PDB entry 8G0K | X-ray diffraction, 2.20 A resolution | chains A and B

Chain A:
Molecule: Ntox15 domain-containing protein
Notes: engineered mutation(s): H279A, D282A
Sequence (195 residues; numbered 150 to 344; the number before each row is that of its first residue):
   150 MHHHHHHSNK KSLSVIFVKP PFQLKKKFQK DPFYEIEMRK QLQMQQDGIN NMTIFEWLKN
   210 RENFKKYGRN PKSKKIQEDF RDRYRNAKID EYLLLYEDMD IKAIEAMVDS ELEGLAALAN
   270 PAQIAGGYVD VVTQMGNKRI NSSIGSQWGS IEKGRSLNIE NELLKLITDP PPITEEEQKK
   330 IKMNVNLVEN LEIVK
Disordered / not traced: 150-161, 219-221, 271-302, 317-328, 344

Chain B:
Molecule: DUF1851 domain-containing protein
Sequence (195 residues; row label = number of the first residue in the row):
     1 MFEKFLERSG NSIKLEEFSE DYIRQYNNLV SEKLISFWRI AGIGIYCNGL FRTIIPNDYQ
    61 YIIEECYPMY DYETVTPFMI TVFGDIFAYV KNHVIGDYVV FINIRYGTFK ILSENIDILL
   121 NIVIFNKSCL ENWFLLNEYN TIKEVKAMPK IDECYGYVPA LVAGGKDCID NIQIVKIAPY
   181 IDTVIQLMGD LKRIR
Disordered / not traced: 1, 195

Chain A / chain B interface:
Contacting residue pairs (99; chain A residue first):
  Phe171(A) - Gln186(B)
  Phe171(A) - Leu187(B)  hydrophobic
  Gln172(A) - Gln186(B)  hydrogen bond (backbone-side chain)
  Lys174(A) - Glu65(B)  salt bridge
  Lys174(A) - Gln186(B)
  Lys176(A) - Tyr61(B)
  Phe177(A) - Tyr61(B)  hydrophobic
  Phe177(A) - Asp182(B)
  Tyr183(A) - Ala178(B)  hydrogen bond (side chain-backbone)
  Tyr183(A) - Pro179(B)
  Tyr183(A) - Asp182(B)  hydrogen bond
  Glu186(A) - Lys176(B)
  Glu186(A) - Pro179(B)
  Met187(A) - Pro179(B)
  Met187(A) - Asp182(B)
  Met187(A) - Thr183(B)
  Met187(A) - Gln186(B)
  Gln190(A) - Val175(B)
  Gln190(A) - Tyr180(B)
  Gln190(A) - Thr183(B)
  Leu191(A) - Thr183(B)
  Met193(A) - Val158(B)
  Met193(A) - Gln173(B)
  Met193(A) - Val175(B)  hydrophobic
  Gln194(A) - Tyr157(B)  hydrogen bond (side chain-backbone)
  Gln194(A) - Val158(B)
  Gln194(A) - Pro159(B)
  Gln194(A) - Ala160(B)  hydrogen bond (side chain-backbone)
  Gly197(A) - Pro159(B)
  Ile198(A) - Pro159(B)  hydrophobic
  Ile198(A) - Ala163(B)
  Met201(A) - Gly164(B)
  Glu205(A) - Lys166(B)  salt bridge
  Trp206(A) - Ala163(B)  hydrogen bond (side chain-backbone)
  Trp206(A) - Gly164(B)
  Asn209(A) - Gly164(B)  hydrogen bond (side chain-backbone)
  Asn209(A) - Gly165(B)  hydrogen bond (side chain-backbone)
  Asn209(A) - Lys166(B)
  Arg210(A) - Val162(B)  hydrogen bond (side chain-backbone)
  Phe213(A) - Arg105(B)
  Phe213(A) - Tyr106(B)
  Phe213(A) - Leu161(B)
  Phe213(A) - Val162(B)  hydrophobic
  Tyr216(A) - Tyr106(B)
  Gly217(A) - Lys192(B)
  Gly217(A) - Arg193(B)
  Arg218(A) - Lys192(B)  hydrogen bond (backbone-side chain)
  Arg218(A) - Arg193(B)  hydrogen bond (backbone-backbone)
  Lys224(A) - Tyr67(B)  hydrogen bond
  Lys224(A) - Tyr70(B)  hydrogen bond (backbone-side chain)
  Lys224(A) - Tyr98(B)
  Lys224(A) - Phe109(B)
  Lys224(A) - Arg193(B)
  Ile225(A) - Tyr70(B)  hydrogen bond (backbone-side chain)
  Ile225(A) - Tyr72(B)
  Ile225(A) - Val94(B)  hydrophobic
  Ile225(A) - Ile95(B)  hydrophobic
  Glu227(A) - Arg193(B)  salt bridge
  Asp228(A) - Ile95(B)
  Asp228(A) - Tyr98(B)
  Asp228(A) - Ile111(B)
  Asp228(A) - Arg193(B)  salt bridge
  Phe229(A) - Ile95(B)
  Asp231(A) - Arg193(B)  salt bridge
  Arg232(A) - Ile95(B)  hydrogen bond (side chain-backbone)
  Arg232(A) - Gly96(B)  hydrogen bond (side chain-backbone)
  Arg232(A) - Asp97(B)  hydrogen bond (side chain-backbone)
  Arg232(A) - Glu114(B)  salt bridge
  Asn235(A) - Ile111(B)  hydrogen bond (side chain-backbone)
  Asn235(A) - Leu112(B)
  Asn235(A) - Ser113(B)
  Asp239(A) - Ser113(B)  hydrogen bond
  Asp239(A) - Asn115(B)
  Asp239(A) - Ile118(B)
  Leu242(A) - Ile118(B)  hydrophobic
  Leu242(A) - Ile122(B)
  Leu242(A) - Val123(B)  hydrophobic
  Leu243(A) - Ile118(B)  hydrophobic
  Glu246(A) - Lys4(B)  salt bridge
  Glu246(A) - Arg8(B)  salt bridge
  Glu246(A) - Ile122(B)
  Glu246(A) - Asn126(B)  hydrogen bond (backbone-side chain)
  Asp247(A) - Asn126(B)
  Met248(A) - Asn126(B)  hydrogen bond (backbone-side chain)
  Met248(A) - Ser128(B)
  Asp249(A) - Ser128(B)
  Ile250(A) - Ser128(B)  hydrogen bond (backbone-side chain)
  Ile250(A) - Cys129(B)  hydrophobic
  Ile250(A) - Trp133(B)  hydrophobic
  Lys251(A) - Asn132(B)
  Glu254(A) - Trp133(B)  hydrogen bond
  Gly303(A) - Leu187(B)
  Gly303(A) - Met188(B)
  Gly303(A) - Gly189(B)
  Arg304(A) - Gln186(B)  hydrogen bond (side chain-backbone)
  Arg304(A) - Leu187(B)  hydrogen bond (backbone-backbone)
  Ser305(A) - Val162(B)  hydrogen bond (side chain-backbone)
  Ser305(A) - Ala163(B)
  Ser305(A) - Leu187(B)  hydrogen bond (backbone-backbone)
Also at the interface, not in a pair above, chain A (46 interface residues in all): Lys223, Ile238
Also at the interface, not in a pair above, chain B (59 interface residues in all): Ile62, Pro68, Gly107, Thr108, Lys110, Leu135, Ile194

Summary:
The interface between chain A and chain B involves 46 residues on one side and 59 on the other, with 27
hydrogen bonds and 8 salt bridges. Polar contacts include Lys174(A)-Glu65(B), Glu205(A)-Lys166(B) and
Glu227(A)-Arg193(B).
Chain A is Ntox15 domain-containing protein and chain B is DUF1851 domain-containing protein; the structure,
Bacteroides multispecies type VI secretion system Ntox15 domain effector and immunity Tde1/Tdi1, was
determined by X-ray diffraction, deposited together with 8FZY and 8FZZ.
